Entry 1GGF (X-ray diffraction, 2.28 A resolution); this record covers chains C and D of the 4 polymer chains in the assembly.

== Chain C (and D) ==
Molecule: Catalase hpii
Organism: Escherichia coli
Notes: EC 1.11.1.6; chain D of this document is another copy of the same molecule, construct and numbering; everything in this record applies to it too
UniProt: P21179 (CATE_ECOLI); residues 1-753 here = UniProt positions 1-753
Sequence (753 residues; row label = number of the first residue in the row):
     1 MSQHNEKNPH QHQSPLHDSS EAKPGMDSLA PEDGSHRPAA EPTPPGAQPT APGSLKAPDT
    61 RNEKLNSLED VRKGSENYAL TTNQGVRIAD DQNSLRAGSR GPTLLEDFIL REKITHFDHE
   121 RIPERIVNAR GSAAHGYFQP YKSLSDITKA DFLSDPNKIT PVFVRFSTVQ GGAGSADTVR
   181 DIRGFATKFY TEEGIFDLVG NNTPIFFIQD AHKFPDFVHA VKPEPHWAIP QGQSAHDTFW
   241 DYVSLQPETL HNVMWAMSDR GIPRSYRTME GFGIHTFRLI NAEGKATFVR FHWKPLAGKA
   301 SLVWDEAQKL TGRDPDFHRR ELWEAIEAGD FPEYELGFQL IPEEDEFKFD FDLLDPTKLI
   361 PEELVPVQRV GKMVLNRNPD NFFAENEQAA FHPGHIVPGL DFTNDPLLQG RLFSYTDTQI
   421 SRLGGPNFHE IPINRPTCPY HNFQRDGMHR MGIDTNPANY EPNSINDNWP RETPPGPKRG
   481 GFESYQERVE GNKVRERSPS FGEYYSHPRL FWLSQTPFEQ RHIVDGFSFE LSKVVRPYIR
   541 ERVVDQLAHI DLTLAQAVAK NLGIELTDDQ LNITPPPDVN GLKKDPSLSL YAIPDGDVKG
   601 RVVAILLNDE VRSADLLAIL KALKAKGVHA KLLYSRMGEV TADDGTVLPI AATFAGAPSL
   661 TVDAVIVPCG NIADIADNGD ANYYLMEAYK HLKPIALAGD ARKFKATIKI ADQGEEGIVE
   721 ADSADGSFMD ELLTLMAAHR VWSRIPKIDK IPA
Disordered / not traced: 1-26
Construct notes: engineered mutation Asn-128 (His in P21179)
Reported in the primary citation:
  - binding site for hydrogen peroxide: Asn-128, Asn-201, Ser-234
  - catalytic residues: Asn-201 (citing earlier work)
  - mutagenesis - H128N: abolished catalytic activity

== How chain C and chain D interact ==
Contacting residue pairs (85):
  Pro-102(C) / Leu-104(D)  hydrophobic
  Thr-103(C) / Leu-105(D)  hydrogen bond (backbone-backbone)
  Leu-104(C) / Pro-102(D)  hydrophobic
  Leu-104(C) / Thr-103(D)
  Leu-104(C) / Leu-104(D)  hydrophobic
  Leu-105(C) / Thr-103(D)  hydrogen bond (backbone-backbone)
  Leu-105(C) / Leu-105(D)
  Glu-106(C) / Pro-102(D)
  Lys-213(C) / Glu-461(D)  salt bridge
  Asp-216(C) / Tyr-460(D)
  Asp-216(C) / Glu-461(D)  hydrogen bond (side chain-backbone)
  His-219(C) / Phe-443(D)  hydrogen bond (side chain-backbone)
  His-219(C) / Asn-459(D)  hydrogen bond (side chain-backbone)
  Pro-225(C) / Asn-459(D)
  Thr-238(C) / Tyr-460(D)
  Thr-238(C) / Ile-465(D)
  Asp-241(C) / Tyr-460(D)  hydrogen bond
  Asp-241(C) / Asn-463(D)
  Asp-241(C) / Ser-464(D)  hydrogen bond
  Asp-241(C) / Ile-465(D)
  Tyr-242(C) / Tyr-460(D)  hydrophobic
  Tyr-242(C) / Glu-461(D)
  Leu-245(C) / Pro-462(D)
  Leu-245(C) / Asn-463(D)
  Leu-245(C) / Ser-464(D)
  Gln-246(C) / Pro-462(D)
  Asn-404(C) / Lys-493(D)  hydrogen bond
  Phe-413(C) / Phe-413(D)  hydrophobic
  Asp-417(C) / Asp-417(D)
  Phe-443(C) / His-219(D)  hydrogen bond (backbone-side chain)
  Asn-459(C) / His-219(D)  hydrogen bond (backbone-side chain)
  Asn-459(C) / Pro-225(D)
  Tyr-460(C) / Asp-216(D)
  Tyr-460(C) / Ala-220(D)  hydrophobic
  Tyr-460(C) / Thr-238(D)
  Tyr-460(C) / Asp-241(D)  hydrogen bond
  Tyr-460(C) / Tyr-242(D)  hydrophobic
  Glu-461(C) / Lys-213(D)  salt bridge
  Glu-461(C) / Asp-216(D)  hydrogen bond (backbone-side chain)
  Glu-461(C) / Tyr-242(D)
  Pro-462(C) / Lys-213(D)
  Pro-462(C) / Leu-245(D)
  Pro-462(C) / Gln-246(D)
  Asn-463(C) / Asp-241(D)
  Asn-463(C) / Leu-245(D)
  Ser-464(C) / Asp-241(D)  hydrogen bond
  Ser-464(C) / Leu-245(D)
  Ser-464(C) / Tyr-538(D)  hydrogen bond
  Ser-464(C) / Arg-542(D)
  Ile-465(C) / Asp-241(D)
  Ile-465(C) / Arg-536(D)
  Ile-465(C) / Tyr-538(D)
  Ser-484(C) / Arg-495(D)  hydrogen bond
  Tyr-485(C) / Lys-493(D)
  Gln-486(C) / Asn-492(D)  hydrogen bond
  Gln-486(C) / Lys-493(D)
  Gln-486(C) / Val-494(D)
  Glu-487(C) / Asn-492(D)
  Glu-487(C) / Lys-493(D)  salt bridge
  Arg-488(C) / Glu-490(D)  salt bridge
  Arg-488(C) / Gly-491(D)
  Arg-488(C) / Asn-492(D)  hydrogen bond
  Val-489(C) / Val-489(D)
  Val-489(C) / Glu-490(D)
  Val-489(C) / Gly-491(D)  hydrogen bond (backbone-backbone)
  Val-489(C) / Lys-493(D)
  Glu-490(C) / Arg-488(D)  salt bridge
  Glu-490(C) / Val-489(D)
  Glu-490(C) / Glu-490(D)
  Gly-491(C) / Arg-488(D)
  Gly-491(C) / Val-489(D)  hydrogen bond (backbone-backbone)
  Asn-492(C) / Gln-486(D)
  Asn-492(C) / Glu-487(D)
  Asn-492(C) / Arg-488(D)
  Lys-493(C) / Asn-404(D)  hydrogen bond
  Lys-493(C) / Tyr-485(D)
  Lys-493(C) / Gln-486(D)
  Lys-493(C) / Glu-487(D)  salt bridge
  Lys-493(C) / Val-489(D)
  Val-494(C) / Gln-486(D)
  Arg-495(C) / Ser-484(D)  hydrogen bond
  Arg-536(C) / Ile-465(D)
  Tyr-538(C) / Ser-464(D)  hydrogen bond
  Tyr-538(C) / Ile-465(D)
  Arg-542(C) / Ser-464(D)
Interface residues without a listed pair, chain C (44 interface residues in all): Leu-110, Ala-220, Arg-445, Ile-539
Interface residues without a listed pair, chain D (46 interface residues in all): Glu-106, Gln-409, Arg-445, Pro-457, Phe-482, Ile-539

== In short ==
Chain C and chain D form an interface of 44 and 46 residues respectively; the contacts include 22 hydrogen
bonds and 6 salt bridges. Among the polar pairs are Lys-213(C)/Glu-461(D), Glu-487(C)/Lys-493(D) and
Arg-488(C)/Glu-490(D). The paper reports the catalytic residue Asn-201(C); H128N of chain C abolishes
catalytic activity.
Both chains are Catalase hpii (Escherichia coli). Entry 1GGF (Crystal structure of catalase hpii from
escherichia coli, variant his128asn, complex with hydrogen peroxide) was determined by X-ray diffraction
together with 1GGE, 1GGH, 1GGJ, 1GGK and 1GG9 from the same study.
